PDB entry 9DMB | electron microscopy, 4.27 A resolution (low resolution: residue-level contacts below are approximate; hydrogen-bond / salt-bridge calls are withheld) | chains C and K of the 12 polymer chains in the assembly

# Chain C
Molecule: RHA10.01 Heavy chain
Source organism: Macaca mulatta
Chain sequence (243 residues; row label = number of the first residue in the row; a row labelled like 83A-83C holds insertion residues (83A, then the next letters in order)):
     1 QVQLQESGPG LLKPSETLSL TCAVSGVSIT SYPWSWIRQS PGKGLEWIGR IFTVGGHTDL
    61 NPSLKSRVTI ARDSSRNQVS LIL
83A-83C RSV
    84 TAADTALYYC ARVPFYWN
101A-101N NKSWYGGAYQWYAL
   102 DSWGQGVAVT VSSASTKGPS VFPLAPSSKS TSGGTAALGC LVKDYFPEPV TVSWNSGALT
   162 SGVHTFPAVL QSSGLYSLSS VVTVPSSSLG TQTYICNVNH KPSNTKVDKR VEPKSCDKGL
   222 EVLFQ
Unresolved in the structure: 115-226
Disulfide bonds: Cys22-Cys93

# Chain K
Molecule: Envelope glycoprotein gp120
Source organism: Human immunodeficiency virus 1
Reference sequence: Q2N0S6 (Q2N0S6_9HIV1); the construct lacks a stretch of the UniProt sequence and is renumbered around it, so the offset changes along the chain: 31-141 = UniProt 30-140; 150-185 = UniProt 141-176; 188-309 = UniProt 187-308; 312-321 = UniProt 309-318; 2 more segments
Chain sequence (480 residues; numbered 31 to 512 plus 11 insertion-coded residues; 13 numbers in that range are skipped by the numbering (no residue carries them; nothing is unmodelled there); the number before each row is that of its first residue; a row labelled like 185A-185J holds insertion residues (185A, then the next letters in order)):
    31 AENLWVTVYY GVPVWKDAET TLFCASDAKA YETEKHNVWA THACVPTDPN PQEIHLENVT
    91 EEFNMWKNNM VEQMHTDIIS LWDQSLKPCV KLTPLCVTLQ CTNVTNNITD D
   150 MRGELKNCSF NMTTELRDKK QKVYSLFYRL DVVQIN
185A-185J ENQGNRSNNS
   188 NKEYRLINCN TSACTQACPK VSFEPIPIHY CAPAGFAILK CKDKKFNGTG PCPSVSTVQC
   248 THGIKPVVST QLLLNGSLAE EEVMIRSENI TNNAKNILVQ FNTPVQINCT RPNNNTRKSI
   308 RI
   312 GPGQAFYATG
  321A D
   322 IIGDIRQAHC NVSKATWNET LGKVVKQLRK HFGNNTIIRF ANSSGGDLEV TTHSFNCGGE
   382 FFYCNTSGLF NSTWISN
   400 TSVQGSNSTG SNDSITLPCR IKQIINMWQR IGQCMYAPPI QGVIRCVSNI TGLILTRDGG
   460 STNSTTETFR PGGGDMRDNW RSELYKYKVV KIEPLGVAPT RCKRRVVGRR RRR
Unresolved in the structure: 31, 185A-185J, 400-410, 506-512
Sequence notes: conflict Cys201 (Ile200 in Q2N0S6), Asn332 (Thr330 in Q2N0S6), Cys433 (Ala430 in Q2N0S6), Cys501 (Ala498 in Q2N0S6), Arg509 (Glu506 in Q2N0S6), Arg510 (Lys507 in Q2N0S6), Arg512 (Ala509 in Q2N0S6)
Disulfide bonds: Cys54-Cys74, Cys119-Cys205, Cys126-Cys196, Cys131-Cys157, Cys201-Cys433, Cys218-Cys247, Cys228-Cys239, Cys296-Cys331, Cys378-Cys445, Cys385-Cys418
Covalently attached groups: N-acetylglucosamine (NAG) linked to Asn88, Asn133, Asn137, Asn156, Asn160, Asn197, Asn234, Asn262, Asn276, Asn295, Asn301, Asn332, Asn339, Asn355, Asn363, Asn386, Asn392, Asn448, Asn462
Reported in the primary citation:
  - post-translational modification sites: Asn276, Asn363

# Interface between chain C and chain K
Residue-residue contacts (19):
  Phe98(C) - Ser460(K)
  Tyr99(C) - Ser460(K)
  Trp100(C) - Asp457(K)
  Trp100(C) - Arg469(K)
  Asn101(C) - Asp457(K)
  Asn101(C) - Gly458(K)
  Asn101A(C) - Thr455(K)
  Asn101A(C) - Arg456(K)
  Asn101A(C) - Arg469(K)
  Lys101B(C) - Asn283(K)
  Lys101B(C) - Asp474(K)
  Ser101C(C) - Ser364(K)
  Ser101C(C) - Pro470(K)
  Ser101C(C) - Gly471(K)
  Trp101D(C) - Ser364(K)
  Trp101D(C) - Ser365(K)
  Trp101D(C) - Arg469(K)
  Tyr101E(C) - Ser365(K)
  Tyr101L(C) - Ser460(K)
Other interface residues (no listed pair), chain K (17 interface residues in all): Asn280, Ala281, Gly366, Gly459, Thr461

# Overview
The interface between chain C and chain K involves 10 residues on one side and 17 on the other. Covalently
linked N-acetylglucosamine: at Asn88(K), Asn133(K), Asn137(K), Asn156(K), Asn160(K) and Asn197(K) and 13 more.
The paper reports modification sites Asn276(K) and Asn363(K).
Here chain C is RHA10.01 Heavy chain (Macaca mulatta) and chain K is Envelope glycoprotein gp120 (Human
immunodeficiency virus 1). Entry 9DMB (Rhesus RHA10.01 Fab in complex with HIV-1 Env BG505 DS-SOSIP trimer)
was determined by electron microscopy.
